Entry 5EHJ (X-ray diffraction, 2.50 A resolution); this record covers chains A and D of the 4 polymer chains in the assembly.

# Chain A
Name: Estrogen receptor
Source organism: Homo sapiens
UniProt: P03372 (ESR1_HUMAN); residues 298-554 here = UniProt positions 298-554
Amino-acid sequence (257 residues; numbered 298 to 554; the number before each row is that of its first residue):
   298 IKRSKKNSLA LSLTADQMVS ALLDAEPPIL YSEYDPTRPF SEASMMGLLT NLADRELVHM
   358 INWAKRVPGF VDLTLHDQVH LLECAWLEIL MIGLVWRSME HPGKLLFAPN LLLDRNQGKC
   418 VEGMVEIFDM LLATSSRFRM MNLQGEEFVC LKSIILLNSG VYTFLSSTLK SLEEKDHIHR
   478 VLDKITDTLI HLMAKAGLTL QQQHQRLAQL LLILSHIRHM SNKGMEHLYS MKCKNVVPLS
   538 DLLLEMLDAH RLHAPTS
Not modelled in the structure: 298-304, 417-420, 460-470, 549-554
Differences from the reference sequence: engineered mutation Ser537 (Tyr in P03372)
Small-molecule neighbours: 5K5 (4,4'-[(4aR,8aR)-octahydronaphthalen-2(1H)-ylidenemethanediyl]diphenol): Met343, Leu346, Thr347, Leu349, Ala350, Glu353, Trp383, Leu384, Leu387, Met388, Leu391, Arg394, Phe404, Met421, Ile424, Phe425, Leu428, His524, Leu525, Leu540

# Chain D
Name: NCOA2
Amino-acid sequence (14 residues; each row starts with the number of its first residue):
   686 KHKILHRLLQ DSSS
Not modelled in the structure: 686, 697-699

# Interface between chain A and chain D
Pairs across the interface - 24 pairs, chain A then chain D:
  Ile358(A) - Leu690(D)  hydrophobic
  Ile358(A) - Leu693(D)  hydrophobic
  Ile358(A) - Leu694(D)  hydrophobic
  Lys362(A) - Leu693(D)  hydrogen bond (side chain-backbone)
  Lys362(A) - Leu694(D)
  Lys362(A) - Gln695(D)
  Lys362(A) - Asp696(D)
  Leu372(A) - Leu694(D)  hydrophobic
  Leu372(A) - Gln695(D)
  Gln375(A) - Leu694(D)
  Val376(A) - Lys688(D)
  Val376(A) - Leu690(D)
  Val376(A) - His691(D)
  Val376(A) - Leu694(D)  hydrophobic
  Leu379(A) - Leu694(D)  hydrophobic
  Glu380(A) - Lys688(D)  salt bridge
  Glu380(A) - Leu690(D)
  Asp538(A) - Ile689(D)
  Leu539(A) - Ile689(D)
  Leu539(A) - Leu693(D)  hydrophobic
  Glu542(A) - His687(D)
  Glu542(A) - Lys688(D)
  Glu542(A) - Ile689(D)  hydrogen bond (side chain-backbone)
  Met543(A) - Leu690(D)  hydrophobic
Also at the interface, not in a pair above, chain A (13 interface residues in all): Phe367, His373

# In short
13 residues of chain A face 9 of chain D across their interface; the contacts include 2 hydrogen bonds and 1
salt bridge. Polar contacts include Glu380(A)-Lys688(D), Lys362(A)-Leu693(D) and Glu542(A)-Ile689(D). Chain A
binds compound 5K5.
Chain A is Estrogen receptor (Homo sapiens) and chain D is NCOA2; the structure, Crystal Structure of the
ER-alpha Ligand-binding Domain in Complex with the Cyclofenil Derivative
4,4'-[(4aR,8aR)-octahydronaphthalen-2(1H)-ylidenemethanediyl]diphenol, was determined by X-ray diffraction,
deposited together with 4ZN7, 4ZNH, 4ZNS, 4ZNT, 4ZNU, 4ZNV and 50 further entries.
